8YD4 - chains F and G of the 14 polymer chains in the assembly; structure by electron microscopy, 3.69 A resolution.

[Chain F (and G)]
Protein: ATP-dependent Clp protease proteolytic subunit 1
Source organism: Mycobacterium tuberculosis H37Rv
Notes: EC 3.4.21.92; chain G of this document is another copy of the same molecule, construct and numbering; everything in this record applies to it too
UniProt: P9WPC5 (CLPP1_MYCTU); residues 1-200 here = UniProt positions 1-200
Amino-acid sequence (200 residues; numbered 1 to 200; the number before each row is that of its first residue):
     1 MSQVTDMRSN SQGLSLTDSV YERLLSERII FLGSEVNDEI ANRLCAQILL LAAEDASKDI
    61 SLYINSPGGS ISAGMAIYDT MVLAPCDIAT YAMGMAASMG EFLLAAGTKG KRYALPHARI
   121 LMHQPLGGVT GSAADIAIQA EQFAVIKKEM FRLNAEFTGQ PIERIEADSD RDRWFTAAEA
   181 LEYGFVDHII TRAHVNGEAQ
Disordered / not traced: 1-13, 128-132, 195-200
Curated features (UniProtKB/Swiss-Prot):
  - active site: Ser98 (Nucleophile), His123

[How chain F and chain G interact]
Residue-residue contacts (43):
  Leu14(F) - Leu14(G)
  Leu14(F) - Ser15(G)
  Asp18(F) - Leu16(G)
  Tyr21(F) - Leu16(G)  hydrophobic
  Glu22(F) - Ser19(G)  hydrogen bond
  Leu25(F) - Val20(G)  hydrophobic
  Leu25(F) - Arg23(G)
  Asn42(F) - Tyr21(G)
  Asn42(F) - Gly33(G)  hydrogen bond (side chain-backbone)
  Asn42(F) - Asn65(G)
  Asn42(F) - Met93(G)
  Arg43(F) - Leu16(G)
  Cys45(F) - Met93(G)  hydrophobic
  Ala46(F) - Val20(G)  hydrophobic
  Ala46(F) - Tyr21(G)  hydrophobic
  Ala46(F) - Leu24(G)
  Ala46(F) - Phe31(G)  hydrophobic
  Gln47(F) - Leu16(G)
  Gln47(F) - Val20(G)
  Leu49(F) - Phe31(G)  hydrophobic
  Leu49(F) - Tyr63(G)  hydrophobic
  Leu50(F) - Arg23(G)
  Leu50(F) - Leu24(G)  hydrophobic
  Leu50(F) - Glu27(G)
  Ala53(F) - Glu27(G)
  Glu54(F) - Arg23(G)  salt bridge
  Ser72(F) - Arg119(G)
  Met75(F) - His117(G)
  Tyr78(F) - His117(G)
  Asp79(F) - Leu115(G)
  Asp79(F) - Pro116(G)
  Asp79(F) - His117(G)  salt bridge
  Val82(F) - Thr191(G)
  Val82(F) - Arg192(G)
  Leu83(F) - Ile190(G)  hydrophobic
  Leu83(F) - Ala193(G)
  Pro85(F) - His194(G)
  Gln142(F) - Leu121(G)
  Gln142(F) - Trp174(G)
  Val145(F) - Trp174(G)  hydrophobic
  Ile146(F) - Arg119(G)
  Glu149(F) - His117(G)  salt bridge
  Leu153(F) - His117(G)
Other interface residues (no listed pair), chain F (31 interface residues in all): Asp38, Ala76, Thr80, Ile138, Glu141
Other interface residues (no listed pair), chain G (28 interface residues in all): Thr17, Gly94, Asp172

[Overview]
Chain F and chain G form an interface of 31 and 28 residues respectively, with 2 hydrogen bonds and 3 salt
bridges. Among the polar pairs are Glu54(F)-Arg23(G), Asp79(F)-His117(G) and Glu149(F)-His117(G). From
UniProt: active-site residues Ser98(F) and His123(F) on chain F.
Both chains are ATP-dependent Clp protease proteolytic subunit 1 (Mycobacterium tuberculosis H37Rv). Entry
8YD4 (CryoEM structure of apo M. tuberculosis ClpP1P2) was determined by electron microscopy.
